7UBN - chains D and R of the 11 polymer chains in the assembly; structure by electron microscopy, 3.36 A resolution.

[Chain D]
Name: DNA-directed RNA polymerase subunit beta'
From: Escherichia coli
Notes: EC 2.7.7.6
UniProt: P0A8T7 (RPOC_ECOLI); residues 1-1407 here = UniProt positions 1-1407
Sequence (1430 residues; numbered 1 to 1430; the number before each row is that of its first residue):
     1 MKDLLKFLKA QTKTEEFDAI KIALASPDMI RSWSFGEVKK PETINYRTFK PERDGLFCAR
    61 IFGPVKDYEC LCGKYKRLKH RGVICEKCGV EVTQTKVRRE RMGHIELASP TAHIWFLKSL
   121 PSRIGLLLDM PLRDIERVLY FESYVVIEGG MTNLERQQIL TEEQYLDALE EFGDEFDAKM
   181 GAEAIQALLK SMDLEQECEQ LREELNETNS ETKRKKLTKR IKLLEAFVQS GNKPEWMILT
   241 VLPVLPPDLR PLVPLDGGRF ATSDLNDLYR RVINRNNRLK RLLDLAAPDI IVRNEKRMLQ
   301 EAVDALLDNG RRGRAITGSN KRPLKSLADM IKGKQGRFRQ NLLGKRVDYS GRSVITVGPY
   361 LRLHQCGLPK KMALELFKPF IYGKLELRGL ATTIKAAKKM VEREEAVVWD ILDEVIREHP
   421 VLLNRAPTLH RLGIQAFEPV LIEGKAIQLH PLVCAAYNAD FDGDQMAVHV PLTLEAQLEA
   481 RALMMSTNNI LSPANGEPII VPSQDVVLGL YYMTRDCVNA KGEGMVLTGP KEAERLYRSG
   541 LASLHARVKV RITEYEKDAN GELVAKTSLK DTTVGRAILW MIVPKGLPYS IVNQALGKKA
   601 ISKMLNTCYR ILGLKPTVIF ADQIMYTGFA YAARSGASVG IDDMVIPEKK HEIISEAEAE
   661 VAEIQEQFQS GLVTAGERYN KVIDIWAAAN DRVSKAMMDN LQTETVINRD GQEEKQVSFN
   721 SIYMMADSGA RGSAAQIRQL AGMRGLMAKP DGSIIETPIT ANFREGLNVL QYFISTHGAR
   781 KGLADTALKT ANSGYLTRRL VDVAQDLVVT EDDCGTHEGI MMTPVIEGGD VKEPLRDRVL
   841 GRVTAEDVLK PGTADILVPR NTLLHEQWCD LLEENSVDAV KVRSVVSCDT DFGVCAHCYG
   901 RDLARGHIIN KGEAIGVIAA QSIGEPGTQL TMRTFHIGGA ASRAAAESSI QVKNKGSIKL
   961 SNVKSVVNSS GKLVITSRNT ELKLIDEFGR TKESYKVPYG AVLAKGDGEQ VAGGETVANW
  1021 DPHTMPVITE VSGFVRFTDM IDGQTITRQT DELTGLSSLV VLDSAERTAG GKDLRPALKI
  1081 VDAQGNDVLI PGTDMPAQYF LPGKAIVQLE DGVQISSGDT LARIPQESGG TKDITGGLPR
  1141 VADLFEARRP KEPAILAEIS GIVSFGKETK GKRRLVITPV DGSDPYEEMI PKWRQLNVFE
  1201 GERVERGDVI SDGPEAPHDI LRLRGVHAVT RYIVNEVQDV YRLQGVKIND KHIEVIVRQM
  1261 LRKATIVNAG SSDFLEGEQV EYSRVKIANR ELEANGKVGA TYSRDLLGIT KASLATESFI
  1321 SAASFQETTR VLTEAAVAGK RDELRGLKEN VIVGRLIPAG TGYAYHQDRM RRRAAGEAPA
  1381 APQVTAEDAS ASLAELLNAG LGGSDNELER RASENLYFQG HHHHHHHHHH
Disordered / not traced: 1-14, 931-956, 1127-1135, 1377-1430
Sequence notes: expression tag (1408-1430)
Ion coordination: Zn2+ site 1: Cys70, Cys72, Cys85, Cys88; Mg2+: Asp460, Asp462, Asp464 (shared with A11(R) of chain R); Zn2+ site 2: Cys814, Gly815, Thr816

[Chain R]
Molecule: 11-nt RNA strand
Sequence (11 nucleotides; row label = number of the first residue in the row):
     1 UGGGAGAGGU A
Ion coordination: Mg2+: A11 (shared with Asp460(D), Asp462(D), Asp464(D) of chain D)

[How chain D and chain R interact]
Pairs across the interface (14; chain D residue first):
  Val253(D) - G2(R)  sugar contact
  Pro254(D) - U1(R)  hydrogen bond to the base
  Pro254(D) - G2(R)  base contact
  Leu255(D) - U1(R)  base contact
  Leu255(D) - G2(R)  base contact
  Leu255(D) - G3(R)  base contact
  Asp256(D) - U1(R)  hydrogen bond to the base
  Asp256(D) - G2(R)  base contact
  Arg322(D) - G6(R)  salt bridge to the phosphate
  Arg425(D) - A11(R)  hydrogen bond to the sugar
  Asp460(D) - A11(R)  phosphate contact
  Asp462(D) - A11(R)  phosphate contact
  Gly463(D) - U10(R)  sugar contact
  Asp464(D) - A11(R)  hydrogen bond to the sugar
Also at the interface, not in a pair above, chain D (13 interface residues in all): Ala261, Ala426, Pro427
Also at the interface, not in a pair above, chain R (7 interface residues in all): A5

[Overview]
13 residues of chain D face 7 of chain R across their interface; the contacts include 4 hydrogen bonds and 1
salt bridge. Among the polar pairs are Pro254(D)-U1(R), Asp256(D)-U1(R) and Arg425(D)-A11(R). The Zn2+ site 1
is built by Cys70(D), Cys72(D), Cys85(D) and Cys88(D).
Here chain D is DNA-directed RNA polymerase subunit beta' (Escherichia coli) and chain R is an 11-nt RNA
strand. Entry 7UBN (Transcription antitermination complex: NusA-containing "engaged" Qlambda-loading complex)
was determined by electron microscopy, deposited together with 7UBJ, 7UBL and 7UBM.
